Entry 5CPJ (X-ray diffraction, 3.15 A resolution); this record covers chains A and J of the 10 polymer chains in the assembly.

[Chain A]
Protein: Histone H3.1
Organism: Homo sapiens
UniProtKB: P68431 (H31_HUMAN); residues 0-135 here correspond to UniProt positions 1-136 (UniProt number = residue number + 1)
Sequence (139 residues; numbered -3 to 135; the number before each row is that of its first residue; numbers below 1 keep their minus sign (Gly-3 is residue -3)):
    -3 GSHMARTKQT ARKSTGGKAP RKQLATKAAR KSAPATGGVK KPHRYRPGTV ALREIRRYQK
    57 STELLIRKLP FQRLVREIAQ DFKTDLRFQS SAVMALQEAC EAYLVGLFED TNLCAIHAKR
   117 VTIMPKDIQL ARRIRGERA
Not modelled in the structure: -3 to 40, 135
Sequence notes: expression tag (-3 to -1)
Curated features (UniProtKB/Swiss-Prot):
  - modified residue: Arg2 (Asymmetric dimethylarginine), Thr3 (Phosphothreonine), Lys4 (Allysine), Gln5 (5-glutamyl dopamine), Thr6 (Phosphothreonine), Arg8 (Citrulline), Lys9 (N6,N6,N6-trimethyllysine), Ser10 (ADP-ribosylserine), Thr11 (Phosphothreonine), Lys14 (N6-(2-hydroxyisobutyryl)lysine), Arg17 (Asymmetric dimethylarginine), Lys18 (N6-(2-hydroxyisobutyryl)lysine), Lys23 (N6-(2-hydroxyisobutyryl)lysine), Arg26 (Citrulline), Lys27 (N6,N6,N6-trimethyllysine), Ser28 (ADP-ribosylserine), Lys36 (N6,N6,N6-trimethyllysine), Lys37 (N6-methyllysine), Tyr41 (Phosphotyrosine), Lys56 (N6,N6,N6-trimethyllysine) and 8 more in UniProt
  - lipidation: Lys18 (N6-decanoyllysine)

[Chain J]
Molecule: 146-nt DNA strand
Sequence (146 nucleotides; row label = number of the first residue in the row):
     1 ATCAGATTCC ATTCGAATCC ATTCGAAAAT GATTACATTC GAATCCATTC GAAGATTCCA
    61 TTTGAGCCTG TTCGAAAATT CCATTTGAGT CCAACCAATG ATTCCATTCA TTTCCATTCA
   121 ATGATTCCAT TCGAATCCAT TTGGAT
Modified / non-standard residues: 5CM (5-methyl-2'-deoxy-cytidine-5'-monophosphate) at position 14, 5CM (5-methyl-2'-deoxy-cytidine-5'-monophosphate) at position 24, 5CM (5-methyl-2'-deoxy-cytidine-5'-monophosphate) at position 40, 5CM (5-methyl-2'-deoxy-cytidine-5'-monophosphate) at position 50, 5CM (5-methyl-2'-deoxy-cytidine-5'-monophosphate) at position 73, 5CM (5-methyl-2'-deoxy-cytidine-5'-monophosphate) at position 132

[Chain A / chain J interface]
Contacting residue pairs (20; chain A residue first):
  Tyr41(A) - DT7(J)  hydrogen bond to the phosphate
  Tyr41(A) - DT8(J)  phosphate contact
  Tyr41(A) - DA83(J)  phosphate contact
  Tyr41(A) - DT84(J)  hydrogen bond to the phosphate
  Arg42(A) - DA83(J)  sugar contact
  Pro43(A) - DC82(J)  phosphate contact
  Pro43(A) - DA83(J)  phosphate contact
  Gly44(A) - DC82(J)  hydrogen bond to the phosphate
  Gly44(A) - DA83(J)  hydrogen bond to the phosphate
  Thr45(A) - DA83(J)  hydrogen bond to the phosphate
  Val46(A) - DA83(J)  hydrogen bond to the phosphate
  Ala47(A) - DA83(J)  phosphate contact
  Arg49(A) - DT8(J)  hydrogen bond to the phosphate
  Arg49(A) - DC9(J)  salt bridge to the phosphate
  Arg63(A) - DC91(J)  sugar contact
  Arg63(A) - DC92(J)  phosphate contact
  Lys64(A) - DC92(J)  hydrogen bond to the phosphate
  Arg69(A) - DC91(J)  salt bridge to the phosphate
  Asp81(A) - DA101(J)  phosphate contact
  Arg83(A) - DA101(J)  sugar contact
Other interface residues (no listed pair), chain A (14 interface residues in all): Pro66
Other interface residues (no listed pair), chain J (11 interface residues in all): DT90, DA93

[Summary]
14 residues of chain A face 11 of chain J across their interface, with 8 hydrogen bonds and 2 salt bridges.
Polar pairs include Tyr41(A)-DT7(J), Tyr41(A)-DT84(J) and Gly44(A)-DC82(J).
Here chain A is Histone H3.1 (Homo sapiens) and chain J is a 146-nt DNA strand. Entry 5CPJ (Nucleosome
containing methylated Sat2R DNA) was determined by X-ray diffraction (same publication as 5CPI and 5CPK).
